6QBB - chains A and P of the 4 polymer chains in the assembly; structure by X-ray diffraction, 1.52 A resolution.

[Chain A]
Molecule: Streptavidin
From: Streptomyces avidinii
Reference sequence: P22629 (SAV_STRAV); residues 14-139 here correspond to UniProt positions 38-163 (UniProt number = residue number + 24)
Amino-acid sequence (127 residues; numbered 13 to 139; the number before each row is that of its first residue):
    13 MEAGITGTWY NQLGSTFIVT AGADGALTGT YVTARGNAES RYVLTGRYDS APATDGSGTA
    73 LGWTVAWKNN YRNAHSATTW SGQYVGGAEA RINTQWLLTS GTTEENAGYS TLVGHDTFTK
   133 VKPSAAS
Unresolved in the structure: 13-14, 136-139
Construct notes: initiating methionine (13); engineered mutation V44 (Glu68 in P22629), T45 (Ser69 in P22629), R47 (Val71 in P22629), E117 (Ala141 in P22629), G120 (Trp144 in P22629), Y121 (Lys145 in P22629)
Swiss-Prot annotation at these positions:
  - motif: R59 to D61 (Cell attachment site)
  - binding site (biotin): Y43, Y54, W92, W108

[Chain P]
Molecule: Strep-tag II peptide
Amino-acid sequence (12 residues; row label = number of the first residue in the row; numbering starts at 0):
     0 XSAWSHPQFE KX
Unresolved in the structure: 0-2
Modified positions: ABZ (4-[4-amino-6-(5-chloro-1H-indol-4-ylmethyl)-[1,3,5]triazin-2-ylamino]-benzonitrile) at position 0; NH2 (amino group) at position 11

[How chain A and chain P interact]
Contacting residue pairs (22):
  T45(A) - P6(P)
  T45(A) - E9(P)  hydrogen bond
  A46(A) - E9(P)
  A46(A) - NH2_11(P)  hydrogen bond (backbone-backbone)
  R47(A) - E9(P)
  R47(A) - K10(P)
  R47(A) - NH2_11(P)
  S52(A) - E9(P)  hydrogen bond
  Y54(A) - P6(P)
  W79(A) - H5(P)
  W79(A) - P6(P)  hydrophobic
  W79(A) - Q7(P)
  R84(A) - P6(P)
  R84(A) - E9(P)  salt bridge
  A86(A) - P6(P)
  S88(A) - H5(P)  hydrogen bond
  T90(A) - Q7(P)  hydrogen bond
  W108(A) - Q7(P)
  W108(A) - F8(P)  hydrophobic
  L110(A) - H5(P)
  L110(A) - Q7(P)
  L110(A) - F8(P)  hydrophobic
Also at the interface, not in a pair above, chain A (15 interface residues in all): S27, W92, L124
Interface features reported in the paper:
  - specific contacts: R84(A)-E9(P) (salt bridge)

[Summary]
The interface between chain A and chain P involves 15 residues on one side and 7 on the other; the contacts
include 5 hydrogen bonds and 1 salt bridge. Polar contacts include R84(A)-E9(P), T45(A)-E9(P) and
S52(A)-E9(P). The paper describes a salt bridge between R84(A) and E9(P).
Chain A is Streptavidin (Streptomyces avidinii) and chain P is Strep-tag II peptide; the structure, Engineered
streptavidin variant (ENAGY) in complex with the Strep-tag II peptide, was determined by X-ray diffraction
together with 6TIP, 6SOK, 6SOS, 6QW4 and 6QSY from the same study.
